Entry 2GU7 (X-ray diffraction, 2.00 A resolution); this record covers chain A.

== Chain A ==
Protein: Methionine aminopeptidase
Organism: Escherichia coli
Notes: EC 3.4.11.18
UniProtKB: P0AE18 (AMPM_ECOLI); residue numbers follow UniProt; this construct covers 2-264
Amino-acid sequence (263 residues; numbered 2 to 264; the number before each row is that of its first residue):
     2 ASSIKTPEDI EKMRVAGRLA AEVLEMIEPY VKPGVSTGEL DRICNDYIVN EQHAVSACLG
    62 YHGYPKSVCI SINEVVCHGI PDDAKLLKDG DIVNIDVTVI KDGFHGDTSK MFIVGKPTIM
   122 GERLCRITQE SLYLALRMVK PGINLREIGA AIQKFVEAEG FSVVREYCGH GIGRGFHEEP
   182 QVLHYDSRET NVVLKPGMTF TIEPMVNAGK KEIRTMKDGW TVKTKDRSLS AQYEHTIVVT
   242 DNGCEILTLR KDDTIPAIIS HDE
Unresolved in the structure: 2-3
Construct notes: engineered mutation S3 (Ile in P0AE18)
Metal / ion sites: Na+: N74, V76, S231; Mn2+ site 1: D97, D108, E235; Mn2+ site 2: D108, H171, E204, E235
Curated features (UniProtKB/Swiss-Prot):
  - binding site (substrate): H79, T99, H178
  - binding site (a divalent metal cation): D97, D108, H171, E204, E235
  - mutagenesis: H79 (H79A: Reduces activity 100000-fold for the Co(2+)-complexed enzyme, but only 2.6-fold for the Mn(2+)-complexed enzyme), D97 (D97A/E/N: Reduces activity 50- to 580-fold depending on the metal ion bound. Binds only one equivalent of the divalent metal cation with affinities identical to the wild-type enzyme), H178 (H178A: Reduces activity 9000-fold for the Co(2+)-complexed enzyme. Binds only one equivalent of the divalent metal cation with affinities identical to the wild-type enzyme)
Reported in the primary citation:
  - catalytic residues: H79, D97, D108, H178, E204 (proposed by the authors, not directly observed)
  - mutagenesis - H79A, D97A: decreased catalytic activity (citing earlier work)

== Overview ==
N74, V76 and S231 form the Na+ site. D97, D108 and E235 coordinate Mn2+ site 1. From UniProt: 3
substrate-binding residues, 5 divalent metal cation-binding residues and 3 mutagenesis sites. From the paper:
catalytic residues H79, D97 and D108 among others; H79A and D97A reduce catalytic activity.
Chain A is Methionine aminopeptidase (Escherichia coli); the structure, E. coli methionine aminopeptidase
unliganded, 1:0.5, was determined by X-ray diffraction (same publication as 2GTX, 2GU4, 2GU5 and 2GU6).
